1FGV - chains L and H; structure by X-ray diffraction, 1.90 A resolution.

[Chain L]
Molecule: H52 fv (light chain)
Source organism: Homo sapiens
Sequence (109 residues; numbered 1 to 109; the number before each row is that of its first residue):
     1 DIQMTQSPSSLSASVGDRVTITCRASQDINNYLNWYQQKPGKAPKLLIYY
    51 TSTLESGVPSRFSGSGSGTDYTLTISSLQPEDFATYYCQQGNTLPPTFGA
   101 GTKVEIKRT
Unresolved in the structure: 108-109
Differences from the reference sequence: conflict Asn-30 (Arg in 259596), Thr-53 (Arg in 259596), Pro-96 (Trp in 259596), Ala-100 (Gln in 259596)
Disulfide bonds: Cys-23/Cys-88

[Chain H]
Molecule: H52 fv (heavy chain)
Source organism: Homo sapiens
Sequence (124 residues; numbered 1 to 124; the number before each row is that of its first residue):
     1 EVQLVESGGGLVQPGGSLRLSCATSGYTFTEYTMHWMRQAPGKGLEWVAG
    51 INPKNGGTSYADSVKGRFTISVDKSKNTLYLQMNSLRAEDTAVYYCARWR
   101 GLNYGFDVRYFDVWGQGTLVTVSS
Unresolved in the structure: 103-106
Disulfide bonds: Cys-22/Cys-96

[Chain L / chain H interface]
Residue-residue contacts - 26 pairs, chain L then chain H:
  Asn-34(L) / Arg-109(H)
  Asn-34(L) / Tyr-110(H)
  Tyr-36(L) / Tyr-110(H)
  Tyr-36(L) / Phe-111(H)  hydrogen bond (side chain-backbone)
  Tyr-36(L) / Trp-114(H)
  Gln-38(L) / Gln-39(H)  hydrogen bond
  Gln-38(L) / Tyr-95(H)
  Lys-42(L) / Tyr-95(H)  hydrogen bond (backbone-side chain)
  Ala-43(L) / Tyr-95(H)  hydrophobic
  Ala-43(L) / Gly-115(H)
  Pro-44(L) / Trp-114(H)
  Leu-46(L) / Tyr-110(H)  hydrophobic
  Tyr-49(L) / Asp-107(H)
  Tyr-49(L) / Tyr-110(H)  hydrophobic
  Tyr-50(L) / Asp-107(H)
  Tyr-87(L) / Gln-39(H)
  Tyr-87(L) / Gly-44(H)
  Tyr-87(L) / Leu-45(H)  hydrophobic
  Gln-89(L) / Trp-99(H)
  Gly-91(L) / Trp-99(H)
  Gly-91(L) / Arg-109(H)  hydrogen bond (backbone-side chain)
  Leu-94(L) / Arg-109(H)
  Pro-95(L) / Trp-47(H)  hydrophobic
  Pro-96(L) / Trp-47(H)
  Pro-96(L) / Trp-99(H)  hydrophobic
  Phe-98(L) / Leu-45(H)  hydrophobic
Also at the interface, not in a pair above, chain L (18 interface residues in all): Tyr-32, Asn-92
Also at the interface, not in a pair above, chain H (16 interface residues in all): Met-37, Lys-43, Val-108, Gln-116

[In short]
Chain L and chain H form an interface of 18 and 16 residues respectively, with 4 hydrogen bonds. Among the
polar pairs are Tyr-36(L)/Phe-111(H), Gln-38(L)/Gln-39(H) and Lys-42(L)/Tyr-95(H).
Chain L is H52 fv (light chain) and chain H is H52 fv (heavy chain), both from Homo sapiens; the structure,
X-ray structures of fragments from binding and nonbinding versions of a humanized anti-CD18 antibody:
structural indications ..., was determined by X-ray diffraction (same publication as 2FGW).
